PDB entry 3QQI | X-ray diffraction, 1.65 A resolution | chain A

# Chain A
Molecule: Hemagglutinin
Source organism: Influenza A virus
Notes: fragment: HA1 receptor binding domain
UniProt: C7S226 (C7S226_I57A0); the construct lacks a stretch of the UniProt sequence and is renumbered around it, so the offset changes along the chain: 55-81 = UniProt 61-87; 82-95 = UniProt 89-102; 96-116 = UniProt 104-124; 117-123 = UniProt 128-134; 2 more segments
Chain sequence (219 residues; numbered 55 to 268 plus 6 insertion-coded residues; 1 number in that range is skipped by the numbering (no residue carries it; nothing is unmodelled there); the number before each row is that of its first residue; a row labelled like 116A-116C holds insertion residues (116A, then the next letters in order)):
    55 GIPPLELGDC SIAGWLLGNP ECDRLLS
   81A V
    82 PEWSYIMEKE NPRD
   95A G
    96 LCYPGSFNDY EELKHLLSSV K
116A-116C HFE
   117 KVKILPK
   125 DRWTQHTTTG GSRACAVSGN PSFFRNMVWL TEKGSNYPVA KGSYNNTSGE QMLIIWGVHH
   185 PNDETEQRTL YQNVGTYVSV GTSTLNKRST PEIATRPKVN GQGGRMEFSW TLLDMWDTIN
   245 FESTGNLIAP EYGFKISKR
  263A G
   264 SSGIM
Disulfides: Cys64-Cys76, Cys97-Cys139
Covalently attached groups: N-acetylglucosamine (NAG) linked to Asn169

# Summary
Covalently linked N-acetylglucosamine: at Asn169.
Chain A is Hemagglutinin (Influenza A virus); the structure, Crystal structure of the HA1 receptor binding
domain of H2 hemagglutinin, was determined by X-ray diffraction together with 3QQB, 3QQE and 3QQO from the
same study.
